PDB entry 7TKF | electron microscopy, 7.10 A resolution (low resolution: residue-level contacts below are approximate; hydrogen-bond / salt-bridge calls are withheld) | chains A and D of the 27 polymer chains in the assembly

[Chain A]
Protein: ATP synthase subunit alpha
From: Saccharomyces cerevisiae
UniProtKB: P07251 (ATPA_YEAST); residues 1-510 here correspond to UniProt positions 36-545 (UniProt number = residue number + 35)
Chain sequence (510 residues; row label = number of the first residue in the row):
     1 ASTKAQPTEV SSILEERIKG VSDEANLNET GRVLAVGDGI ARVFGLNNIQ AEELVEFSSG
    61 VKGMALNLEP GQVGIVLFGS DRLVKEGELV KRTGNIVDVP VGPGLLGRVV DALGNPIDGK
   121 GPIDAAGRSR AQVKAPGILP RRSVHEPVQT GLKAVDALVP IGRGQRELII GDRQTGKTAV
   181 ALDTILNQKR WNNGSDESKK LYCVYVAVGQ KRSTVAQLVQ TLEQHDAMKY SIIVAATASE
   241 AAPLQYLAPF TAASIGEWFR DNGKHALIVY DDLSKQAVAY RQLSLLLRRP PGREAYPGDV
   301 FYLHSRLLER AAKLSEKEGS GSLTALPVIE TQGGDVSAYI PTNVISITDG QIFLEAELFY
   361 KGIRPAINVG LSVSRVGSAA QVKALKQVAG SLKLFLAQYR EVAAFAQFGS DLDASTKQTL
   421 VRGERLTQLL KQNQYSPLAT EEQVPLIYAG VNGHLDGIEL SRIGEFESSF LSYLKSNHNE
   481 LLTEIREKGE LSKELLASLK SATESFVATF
Disordered / not traced: 1-8, 510
UniProt features mapped onto this chain:
  - binding site (ATP): Gly171 to Thr178
  - site: Ser372 (Required for activity)
  - modified residue (Phosphoserine): Ser22, Ser143

[Chain D]
Protein: ATP synthase subunit beta
From: Saccharomyces cerevisiae
Notes: EC 7.1.2.2
UniProtKB: P00830 (ATPB_YEAST); residues 1-478 here correspond to UniProt positions 34-511 (UniProt number = residue number + 33)
Chain sequence (478 residues; each row starts with the number of its first residue):
     1 ASAAQSTPIT GKVTAVIGAI VDVHFEQSEL PAILNALEIK TPQGKLVLEV AQHLGENTVR
    61 TIAMDGTEGL VRGEKVLDTG GPISVPVGRE TLGRIINVIG EPIDERGPIK SKLRKPIHAD
   121 PPSFAEQSTS AEILETGIKV VDLLAPYARG GKIGLFGGAG VGKTVFIQEL INNIAKAHGG
   181 FSVFTGVGER TREGNDLYRE MKETGVINLE GESKVALVFG QMNEPPGARA RVALTGLTIA
   241 EYFRDEEGQD VLLFIDNIFR FTQAGSEVSA LLGRIPSAVG YQPTLATDMG LLQERITTTK
   301 KGSVTSVQAV YVPADDLTDP APATTFAHLD ATTVLSRGIS ELGIYPAVDP LDSKSRLLDA
   361 AVVGQEHYDV ASKVQETLQT YKSLQDIIAI LGMDELSEQD KLTVERARKI QRFLSQPFAV
   421 AEVFTGIPGK LVRLKDTVAS FKAVLEGKYD NIPEHAFYMV GGIEDVVAKA EKLAAEAN
Disordered / not traced: 1-6, 476-478
UniProt features mapped onto this chain:
  - binding site (ATP): Gly157 to Thr164
  - modified residue: Thr79 (Phosphothreonine), Thr204 (Phosphothreonine), Ser340 (Phosphoserine)

[Interface between chain A and chain D]
Pairs across the interface - 15 pairs, chain A then chain D:
  Leu34(A) with Leu54(D); Gly55(D)
  Ala35(A) with His53(D)
  Val36(A) with Gln52(D); His53(D)
  Gly37(A) with Ala51(D)
  Asp81(A) with Ile33(D)
  Arg82(A) with Ile33(D)
  Val84(A) with Ala32(D); Ile33(D)
  Lys85(A) with Pro31(D)
  Ile117(A) with Ala125(D)
  Ala238(A) with Gly290(D)
  Tyr360(A) with Gln375(D); Glu376(D)
Interface residues without a listed pair, chain A (13 interface residues in all): Lys211, Ser239
Interface residues without a listed pair, chain D (17 interface residues in all): Phe124, Ala286, Thr287, Leu291, Ala327

[In short]
13 residues of chain A and 17 residues of chain D are in contact. Curated annotation (UniProt) lists 8
ATP-binding residues on chain A; 8 ATP-binding residues on chain D.
Here chain A is ATP synthase subunit alpha and chain D is ATP synthase subunit beta, both from Saccharomyces
cerevisiae. Entry 7TKF (Yeast ATP synthase State 2binding(b) with 10 mM ATP backbone model) was determined by
electron microscopy together with 7TJS, 7TJT, 7TJU, 7TJV, 7TJW, 7TJX and 30 further entries from the same
study.
